Entry 3GCQ (X-ray diffraction, 2.00 A resolution); this record covers chain A.

== Chain A ==
Protein: Mitogen-activated protein kinase 14
Organism: Homo sapiens
Notes: EC 2.7.11.24
UniProtKB: Q16539 (MK14_HUMAN); numbering as in UniProt (aligned over 2-360)
Chain sequence (360 residues; each row starts with the number of its first residue):
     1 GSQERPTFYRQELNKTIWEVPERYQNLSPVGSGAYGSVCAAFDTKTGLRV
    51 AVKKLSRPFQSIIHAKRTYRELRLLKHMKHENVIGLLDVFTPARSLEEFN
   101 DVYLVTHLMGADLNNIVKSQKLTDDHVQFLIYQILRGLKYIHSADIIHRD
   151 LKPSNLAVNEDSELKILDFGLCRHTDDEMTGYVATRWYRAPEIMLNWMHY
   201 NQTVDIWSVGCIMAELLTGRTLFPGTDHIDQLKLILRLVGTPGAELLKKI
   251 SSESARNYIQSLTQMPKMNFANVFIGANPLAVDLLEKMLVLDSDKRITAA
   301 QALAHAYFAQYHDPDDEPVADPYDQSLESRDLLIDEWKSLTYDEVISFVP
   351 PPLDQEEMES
Disordered / not traced: 1-3, 33-35, 171-182, 356-360
Construct notes: expression tag (1); engineered mutation Ser119 (Cys in Q16539), Ser162 (Cys in Q16539), Cys172 (Ala in Q16539), Leu327 (Phe in Q16539)
Ligand contacts: 1BU (1-{4-[(6-aminoquinazolin-4-yl)amino]phenyl}-3-[3-tert-butyl-1-(3-methylphenyl)-1H-pyrazol-5-yl]urea): Val30, Val38, Ala51, Lys53, Arg67, Arg70, Glu71, Leu74, Leu75, Met78, Val83, Ile84, Thr106, His107, Leu108, Met109, Ile141, Ile146, His148, Ile166, Leu167, Asp168, Phe169, Gly170

== In short ==
Ligands of chain A: compound 1BU.
Chain A is Mitogen-activated protein kinase 14 (Homo sapiens); the structure, Human P38 MAP kinase in complex
with RL45, was determined by X-ray diffraction together with 3GCP, 3GCS, 3GCU and 3GCV from the same study.
